5S4T - chains C and E of the 6 polymer chains in the assembly; structure by X-ray diffraction, 2.27 A resolution.

== Chain C ==
Protein: Tubulin alpha-1B chain
Source organism: Bos taurus
Reference sequence: P81947 (TBA1B_BOVIN); numbering as in UniProt (aligned over 1-451)
Chain sequence (451 residues; row label = number of the first residue in the row):
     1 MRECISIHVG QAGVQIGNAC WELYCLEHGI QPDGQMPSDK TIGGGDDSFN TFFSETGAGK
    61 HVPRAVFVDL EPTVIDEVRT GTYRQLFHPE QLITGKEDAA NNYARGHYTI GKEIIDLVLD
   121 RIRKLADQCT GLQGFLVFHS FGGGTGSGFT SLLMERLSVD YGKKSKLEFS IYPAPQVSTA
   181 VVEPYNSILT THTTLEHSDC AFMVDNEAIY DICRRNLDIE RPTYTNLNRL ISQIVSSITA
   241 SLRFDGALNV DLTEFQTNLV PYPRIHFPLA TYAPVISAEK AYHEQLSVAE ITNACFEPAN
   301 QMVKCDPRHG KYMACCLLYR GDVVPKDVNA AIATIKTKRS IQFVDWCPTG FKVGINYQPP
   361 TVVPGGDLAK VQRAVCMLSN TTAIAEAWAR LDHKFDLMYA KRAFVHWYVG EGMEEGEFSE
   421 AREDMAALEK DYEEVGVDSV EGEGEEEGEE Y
Unresolved in the structure: 441-451
Bound ions: Ca2+ site 1: D39, T41, G44, E55; Ca2+ site 2: E284 (shared with 1 residue of chain B)
Ligand contacts: GTP (guanosine-5'-triphosphate): G10, Q11, A12, Q15, I16, D69, D98, A99, A100, N101, S140, G142, G143, G144, T145, G146, I171, P173, V177, S178, T179, E183, N206, Y224, L227, N228, I231

== Chain E ==
Protein: Stathmin-4
Source organism: Rattus norvegicus
Reference sequence: P63043 (STMN4_RAT); residues 5-145 here correspond to UniProt positions 49-189 (UniProt number = residue number + 44)
Chain sequence (143 residues; each row starts with the number of its first residue):
     3 MADMEVIELN KCTSGQSFEV ILKPPSFDGV PEFNASLPRR RDPSLEEIQK KLEAAEERRK
    63 YQEAELLKHL AEKREHEREV IQKAIEENNN FIKMAKEKLA QKMESNKENR EAHLAAMLER
   123 LQEKDKHAEE VRKNKELKEE ASR
Unresolved in the structure: 3-5, 29-43, 144-145
Construct notes: initiating methionine (3); expression tag (4)
Swiss-Prot annotation at these positions:
  - modified residue: S46 (Phosphoserine)

== Interface between chain C and chain E ==
Pairs across the interface (33; chain C residue first):
  H107(C) - K104(E)
  H107(C) - M105(E)
  Y108(C) - K104(E)
  Y108(C) - M105(E)  hydrophobic
  Y108(C) - N108(E)
  T109(C) - R112(E)
  K112(C) - M105(E)
  E155(C) - L101(E)
  E155(C) - K104(E)  salt bridge
  R156(C) - L101(E)
  S158(C) - F93(E)
  S158(C) - I94(E)
  V159(C) - I94(E)
  V159(C) - A97(E)  hydrophobic
  V159(C) - K98(E)
  G162(C) - N90(E)
  G162(C) - I94(E)
  K163(C) - N90(E)  hydrogen bond (backbone-side chain)
  K163(C) - F93(E)
  E196(C) - F93(E)
  E196(C) - K100(E)  salt bridge
  H197(C) - F93(E)
  V409(C) - H115(E)  hydrogen bond (backbone-side chain)
  G410(C) - R112(E)
  E411(C) - N108(E)  hydrogen bond (backbone-side chain)
  E411(C) - R112(E)  salt bridge
  G412(C) - N108(E)  hydrogen bond (backbone-side chain)
  G412(C) - N111(E)  hydrogen bond (backbone-side chain)
  G412(C) - R112(E)
  M413(C) - N108(E)
  E414(C) - S107(E)  hydrogen bond
  E414(C) - N111(E)  hydrogen bond
  E417(C) - K104(E)
Also at the interface, not in a pair above, chain C (21 interface residues in all): L152, T193

== Overview ==
The interface between chain C and chain E involves 21 residues on one side and 14 on the other, with 7
hydrogen bonds and 3 salt bridges. Polar pairs include E155(C)-K104(E), E196(C)-K100(E) and E411(C)-R112(E).
Ligands of chain C: GTP.
Chain C is Tubulin alpha-1B chain (Bos taurus) and chain E is Stathmin-4 (Rattus norvegicus); the structure,
Tubulin-Z328695024-complex, was determined by X-ray diffraction, deposited together with 5S4L, 5S4M, 5S4N,
5S4O, 5S4P, 5S4Q and 52 further entries.
